1L67 - chain A; structure by X-ray diffraction, 1.90 A resolution.

== Chain A ==
Molecule: Lysozyme
Organism: Enterobacteria phage T4
Notes: EC 3.2.1.17
Reference sequence: P00720 (LYCV_BPT4); residues 1-164 here = UniProt positions 1-164
Chain sequence (164 residues; each row starts with the number of its first residue):
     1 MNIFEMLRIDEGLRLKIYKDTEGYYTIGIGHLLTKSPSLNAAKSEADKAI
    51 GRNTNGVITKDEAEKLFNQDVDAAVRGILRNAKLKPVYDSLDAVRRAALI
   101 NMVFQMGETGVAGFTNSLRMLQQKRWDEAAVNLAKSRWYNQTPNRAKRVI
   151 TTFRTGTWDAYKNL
Disordered / not traced: 163-164
Sequence notes: conflict Ala46 (Leu in P00720), Thr54 (Cys in P00720), Ala97 (Cys in P00720)
Curated features (UniProtKB/Swiss-Prot):
  - active site (Proton donor/acceptor): Glu11, Asp20
  - binding site (substrate): Leu32, Phe104, Ser117, Asn132

== In short ==
From UniProt: active-site residues Glu11 and Asp20 and 4 substrate-binding residues.
Chain A is Lysozyme (Enterobacteria phage T4); the structure, Tolerance of T4 lysozyme to multiple xaa (right
arrow) ala substitutions: A polyalanine alpha-helix containing ten ..., was determined by X-ray diffraction
(same publication as 1L64, 1L65, 1L66 and 1L68).
